PDB entry 2DN1 | X-ray diffraction, 1.25 A resolution | chains A and B

Chain A:
Molecule: Hemoglobin alpha subunit
Organism: Homo sapiens
Reference sequence: P69905 (HBA_HUMAN); residues 1-141 here = UniProt positions 1-141
Sequence (141 residues; numbered 1 to 141; the number before each row is that of its first residue):
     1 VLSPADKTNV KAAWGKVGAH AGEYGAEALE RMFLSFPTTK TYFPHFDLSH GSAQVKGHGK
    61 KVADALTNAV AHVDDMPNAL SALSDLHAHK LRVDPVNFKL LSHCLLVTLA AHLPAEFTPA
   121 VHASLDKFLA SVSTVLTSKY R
Unresolved in the structure: 1
Metal / ion sites: heme Fe: H87 (together with oxygen molecule)
Ligand contacts:
  - heme (HEM): M32, T39, Y42, F43, H45, F46, H58, K61, V62, A65, L66, L83, L86, H87, L91, V93, N97, F98, L101, L105, V132, L136
  - heme / oxygen molecule: L29, M32, T39, Y42, F43, H45, F46, H58, K61, V62, A65, L66, L83, L86, H87, L91, V93, N97, F98, L101, L105, V132, L136
  - toluene (MBN), molecule 1: V10, A13, W14, L66, T67, V70, L125, F128
  - toluene (MBN), molecule 2: A21, Y24, G25, A63, L66, L105, L109, L129
  - oxygen molecule (OXY): L29, F43, H58, V62, H87
Swiss-Prot annotation at these positions:
  - site: K61 (Not glycated)
  - natural variant: D6 (A6D: In J-Toronto; this construct carries the variant), A13 (A13D: In J-Paris 1/J-Aljezur), E27 (A27E: In Shenyang; this construct carries the variant), K61 (K61N: In Zambia; deletion: In Clinic), D64 (A64D: In Pontoise; this construct carries the variant), D75 (D75A: In Lille; D75G: In Chapel Hill; D75N: In G-Pest), A111 (A111D: In Petah Tikva)
Reported in the primary citation:
  - binding site for oxygen molecule: H58
  - mutagenesis - H58G: decreased binding to oxygen molecule (citing earlier work)
  - conformationally variable residues (side-chain flip): W14, L83
  - binding site for toluene: W14

Chain B:
Molecule: Hemoglobin beta subunit
Organism: Homo sapiens
Reference sequence: P68871 (HBB_HUMAN); numbering as in UniProt (aligned over 1-146)
Sequence (146 residues; numbered 1 to 146; the number before each row is that of its first residue):
     1 VHLTPEEKSA VTALWGKVNV DEVGGEALGR LLVVYPWTQR FFESFGDLST PDAVMGNPKV
    61 KAHGKKVLGA FSDGLAHLDN LKGTFATLSE LHCDKLHVDP ENFRLLGNVL VCVLAHHFGK
   121 EFTPPVQAAY QKVVAGVANA LAHKYH
Unresolved in the structure: 1
Metal / ion sites: heme Fe: H92 (together with oxygen molecule)
Ligand contacts:
  - heme (HEM): L31, T38, F41, F42, H63, K66, V67, A70, F71, F85, L88, L91, H92, L96, V98, N102, F103, L106, L141
  - heme / oxygen molecule: L28, L31, T38, F41, F42, H63, K66, V67, A70, F71, F85, L88, L91, H92, L96, V98, N102, F103, L106, L141
  - oxygen molecule (OXY): L28, F42, H63, V67, H92
Swiss-Prot annotation at these positions:
  - natural variant: L3 (H3L: In Graz; this construct carries the variant), E7 (E7A: In G-Makassar; E7K: In Hb C; E7Q: In Machida; E7V: In SKCA), K8 (E8K: In G-Siriraj; this construct carries the variant), V11 (A11V: In Iraq-Halabja; this construct carries the variant), G16 (W16G: In Randwick; this construct carries the variant), V23 (E23V: In D-Granada; this construct carries the variant), G24 (V24G: In Miyashiro; this construct carries the variant), G25 (G25D: In Moscva; G25R: In Riverdale-Bronx; G25V: In Savannah), L32 (L32P: In Yokohama), V33 (L33V: In Muscat; this construct carries the variant), R40 (Q40R: In Tianshui; this construct carries the variant), F42 (F42Y: In Mequon; deletion: In Bruxelles), 11 further natural variant entries in UniProt
Reported in the primary citation:
  - contacts within the chain: W37-N102

How chain A and chain B interact:
Residue-residue contacts (39; chain A residue first):
  E30(A) with P124(B)
  R31(A) with F122(B), hydrogen bond (side chain-backbone); T123(B); P124(B); Q127(B), hydrogen bond
  L34(A) with P124(B), hydrophobic; P125(B); A128(B)
  S35(A) with Q127(B); A128(B); Q131(B)
  F36(A) with Q131(B)
  K99(A) with R104(B)
  H103(A) with N108(B); V111(B); Q127(B); Q131(B), hydrogen bond
  C104(A) with Q127(B)
  V107(A) with V111(B), hydrophobic; A115(B), hydrophobic; Q127(B)
  A110(A) with C112(B); A115(B); H116(B)
  A111(A) with A115(B); G119(B)
  L113(A) with H116(B)
  P114(A) with H116(B), hydrogen bond (backbone-side chain)
  F117(A) with R30(B), hydrogen bond (backbone-side chain); H116(B)
  T118(A) with R30(B), hydrogen bond (backbone-side chain)
  P119(A) with R30(B); V33(B); M55(B), hydrophobic
  H122(A) with R30(B), hydrogen bond; V34(B)
  A123(A) with V34(B), hydrophobic
  D126(A) with V34(B); Y35(B)
Interface residues without a listed pair, chain A (22 interface residues in all): L106, A120, K127
Interface residues without a listed pair, chain B (24 interface residues in all): E26, P51, E101, V109, K120

Summary:
Chain A and chain B form an interface of 22 and 24 residues respectively, with 7 hydrogen bonds. Among the
polar pairs are R31(A)-F122(B), R31(A)-Q127(B) and H103(A)-Q131(B). The paper reports a binding site for
oxygen molecule at H58(A); H58G of chain A reduces binding to oxygen molecule.
Chain A is Hemoglobin alpha subunit and chain B is Hemoglobin beta subunit, both from Homo sapiens; the
structure, 1.25A resolution crystal structure of human hemoglobin in the oxy form, was determined by X-ray
diffraction, deposited together with 2DN2 and 2DN3.
